7YMM - chains 1C and 1K of the 80 polymer chains in the assembly; structure by electron microscopy, 3.60 A resolution.

Chain 1C:
Molecule: Photosystem II CP43 reaction center protein
Organism: Acaryochloris marina MBIC11017
UniProtKB: B0C1V7 (B0C1V7_ACAM1); residue numbers follow UniProt; this construct covers 1-490
Amino-acid sequence (490 residues; each row starts with the number of its first residue):
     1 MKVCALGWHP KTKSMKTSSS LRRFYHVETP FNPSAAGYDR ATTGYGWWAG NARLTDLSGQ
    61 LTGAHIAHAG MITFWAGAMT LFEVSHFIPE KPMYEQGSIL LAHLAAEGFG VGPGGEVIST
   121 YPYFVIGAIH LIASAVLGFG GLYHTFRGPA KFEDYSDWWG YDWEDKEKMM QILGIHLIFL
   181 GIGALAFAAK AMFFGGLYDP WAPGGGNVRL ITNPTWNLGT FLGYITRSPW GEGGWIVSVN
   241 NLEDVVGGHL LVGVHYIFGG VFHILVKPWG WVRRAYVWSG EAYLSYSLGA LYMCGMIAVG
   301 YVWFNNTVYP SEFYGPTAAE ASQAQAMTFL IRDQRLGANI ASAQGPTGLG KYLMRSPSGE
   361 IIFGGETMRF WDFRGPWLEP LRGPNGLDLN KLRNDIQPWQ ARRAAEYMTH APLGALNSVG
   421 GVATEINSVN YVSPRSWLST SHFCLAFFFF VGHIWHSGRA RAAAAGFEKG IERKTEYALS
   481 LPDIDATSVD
Not modelled in the structure: 1-34, 338-351, 413-429, 486-490
Bound ions: chlorophyll d Mg near Asn51 (its only coordinating residue here)
Ligand contacts:
  - 8CT ((6'R,11cis,11'cis,13cis,15cis)-4',5'-didehydro-5',6'-dihydro-beta,beta-carotene), molecule 1: Ala67, Gly70, Met71, Phe74, Leu81, Phe124, Ala128, Leu131, Ile132, Ser134, Ala135, Gly138, Leu142, Thr145
  - 8CT, molecule 2: Tyr121, Val125, Ala128, Ile129, Ile132, Ala133, Val136, Leu137, Trp159
  - 8CT, molecule 3: Phe221, Tyr224, Ile225, Ile236, Asp244, Val245, Gly248, His249, Val252, Ala275, Tyr276, Tyr301
  - chlorophyll d (CL7), molecule 1: Gly37, Tyr38, Trp47, Gly50, Asn51, Arg53, Leu54, Leu57, Gln60, Ala64, Ala67, Met71, Thr145
  - chlorophyll d (CL7), molecule 2: Tyr45, Trp48, Ala49, Gly50, Asn51, Ala52, Glu281, Leu284, Leu288, Phe448, Phe449, Val451, Gly452, Trp455, His456, Arg459
  - chlorophyll d (CL7), molecule 3: Asn51, Leu54, Thr55, Leu61, Ala64, His65, His68, Ile72, Tyr161, Trp163, Met169, Ile172, His176, Gly280, Glu281, Tyr283, Leu284, Ser287, Leu288, Leu291
  - chlorophyll d (CL7), molecule 4: Asn51, His68, Met71, Ile72, Trp75, Leu291, Leu445, Phe449
  - chlorophyll d (CL7), molecule 5: Thr62, His65, Ile66, Ala69, Phe152, Trp158, Trp159, Tyr161, Lys168, Ile172, Ile175, His176, Phe179
  - chlorophyll d (CL7), molecule 6: Thr62, Ile66, Val136, Leu137, Phe139, Gly140, Tyr143, His144, Pro149, Phe152, Tyr155, Trp159
  - chlorophyll d (CL7), molecule 7: Ala69, Ile72, Thr73, Trp75, Ala76, Thr80, Leu100, His103, Leu104, Glu107, Phe109, Ile126, His130, Leu291
  - chlorophyll d (CL7), molecule 8: Trp75, Leu100, His103, Phe179, Leu180, Ile182, Gly183, Leu291, Cys294, Gly295, Ala298, Tyr309, Leu438, His442, Leu445, Ala446, Phe449
  - chlorophyll d (CL7), molecule 9: Trp75, Met79, Phe82, Glu83, Gly97, Ile99, Trp437, Leu438, Ser441, His442
  - chlorophyll d (CL7), molecule 10: Ala106, Glu107, Leu180, Gly183, Ala184, Phe187, Ile236, Val245, His249, Leu251, Val252, His255, Tyr256, Met293, Cys294, Ile297, Ala298, Tyr301, Val308, Tyr309
  - chlorophyll d (CL7), molecule 11: Lys166, Met169, Met170, Ile172, Leu173, His176, Leu177, Leu180, Tyr256, Tyr276, Trp278, Tyr283, Tyr286, Ser287, Ala290, Leu291, Cys294
  - chlorophyll d (CL7), molecule 12: Met170, Leu173, Leu177, His255, Tyr256, Phe258, Gly259, Phe262, His263, Val266, Lys267, Pro268, Trp269, Trp271, Val272, Tyr276
  - chlorophyll d (CL7), molecule 13: Trp216, Leu218, Phe221, Leu222, Ile225, Leu251, Val254, His255, Phe258
  - chlorophyll d (CL7), molecule 14: Trp230, Ala275, Tyr276, Val277, Ala282, Ser285, Tyr286, Gly289, Ala290, Tyr292, Met293, Phe450, His453, Ser457, Ala460, Arg461

Chain 1K:
Molecule: Photosystem II reaction center protein K
Organism: Acaryochloris marina MBIC11017
UniProtKB: B0C6Z7 (PSBK_ACAM1); residues 1-45 here = UniProt positions 1-45
Amino-acid sequence (45 residues; each row starts with the number of its first residue):
     1 MEAVLLLAKL PEAFSVFSPI VDVMPVIPLF FLALAFVWQA AVGFK
Not modelled in the structure: 1-8
Ligand contacts:
  - 8CT ((6'R,11cis,11'cis,13cis,15cis)-4',5'-didehydro-5',6'-dihydro-beta,beta-carotene), molecule 1: Phe14, Met24, Phe31, Leu34, Ala35, Trp38
  - 8CT, molecule 2: Ile20, Met24, Ile27, Phe30, Phe31, Ala33, Leu34, Phe36, Val37
  - chlorophyll d (CL7), molecule 1: Pro25, Val26, Leu29
  - chlorophyll d (CL7), molecule 2: Pro28, Phe31, Leu32
  - chlorophyll d (CL7), molecule 3: Leu32, Ala35, Phe36, Trp38, Gln39

Chain 1C / chain 1K interface:
Residue-residue contacts (25; chain 1C residue first):
  Tyr38(1C) with Lys45(1K)
  Asp39(1C) with Lys45(1K), salt bridge
  Arg40(1C) with Lys45(1K), hydrogen bond (backbone-backbone)
  Trp47(1C) with Phe36(1K), hydrophobic; Gln39(1K); Phe44(1K), hydrophobic
  Met71(1C) with Phe31(1K), hydrophobic
  Phe74(1C) with Met24(1K); Ile27(1K), hydrophobic; Pro28(1K)
  Ala78(1C) with Met24(1K), hydrophobic
  Met79(1C) with Pro25(1K), hydrophobic
  Leu81(1C) with Val21(1K), hydrophobic
  Phe82(1C) with Val21(1K); Asp22(1K); Pro25(1K), hydrophobic
  Val84(1C) with Lys9(1K), hydrogen bond (backbone-backbone)
  Ser85(1C) with Lys9(1K)
  His86(1C) with Asp22(1K), salt bridge
  Phe87(1C) with Lys9(1K)
  Thr120(1C) with Lys9(1K), hydrogen bond (side chain-backbone)
  Phe124(1C) with Leu10(1K), hydrophobic; Pro11(1K); Phe14(1K), hydrophobic
  Leu131(1C) with Met24(1K), hydrophobic
Other interface residues (no listed pair), chain 1C (20 interface residues in all): Arg53, Trp75, Tyr121

Overview:
20 residues of chain 1C face 15 of chain 1K across their interface; the contacts include 3 hydrogen bonds and
2 salt bridges. Polar pairs include Asp39(1C)-Lys45(1K), His86(1C)-Asp22(1K) and Arg40(1C)-Lys45(1K).
Chain 1C is Photosystem II CP43 reaction center protein and chain 1K is Photosystem II reaction center protein
K, both from Acaryochloris marina MBIC11017; the structure, PSII-Pcb Tetramer of Acaryochloris Marina, was
determined by electron microscopy, deposited together with 7YMI.
